PDB entry 9HGD | X-ray diffraction, 1.50 A resolution | chains A and B

# Chain A
Name: Gamma-aminobutyric acid receptor-associated protein
Organism: Homo sapiens
UniProtKB: O95166 (GBRAP_HUMAN); residues 1-117 here = UniProt positions 1-117
Chain sequence (119 residues; row label = number of the first residue in the row; numbers below 1 keep their minus sign (Gly-1 is residue -1)):
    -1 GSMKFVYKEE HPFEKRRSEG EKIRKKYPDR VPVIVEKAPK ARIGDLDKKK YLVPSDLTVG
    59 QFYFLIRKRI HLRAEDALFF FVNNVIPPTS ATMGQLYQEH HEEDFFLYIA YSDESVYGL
Differences from the reference sequence: expression tag (-1 to 0)
Curated features (UniProtKB/Swiss-Prot):
  - region: Met1 to Arg22 (Interaction with beta-tubulin), Ala36 to Ile68 (Interaction with GABRG2), Lys48 to Leu50 (Interaction with LIR (LC3 nteracting Region) motif of ATG3)
  - site: Glu17 (Interaction with LIR (LC3 nteracting Region) motif of ATG3), Arg28 (Interaction with LIR (LC3 nteracting Region) motif of ATG3), Gly116, Leu117 (Cleavage)
  - lipidation: Gly116 (Phosphatidylethanolamine amidated glycine)

# Chain B
Name: GAB_D23
Chain sequence (13 residues; row label = number of the first residue in the row):
     1 LEDGWVDIET GKE
Covalently attached groups: covalent link Leu1-Glu13
What the authors report for this chain:
  - conformationally variable residues (loop rearrangement): Leu1 to Gly4

# Interface between chain A and chain B
Pairs across the interface - 34 pairs, chain A then chain B:
  Glu17(A) with Asp3(B); Trp5(B), hydrogen bond
  Lys20(A) with Asp3(B), salt bridge
  Ile21(A) with Asp3(B); Trp5(B)
  Lys24(A) with Glu2(B), salt bridge; Asp3(B), salt bridge
  Tyr25(A) with Leu1(B); Glu2(B), hydrogen bond
  Arg28(A) with Asp7(B), salt bridge
  Pro30(A) with Trp5(B), hydrophobic
  Val31(A) with Trp5(B)
  Ile32(A) with Trp5(B), hydrophobic
  Lys46(A) with Val6(B); Glu13(B), salt bridge
  Lys48(A) with Asp3(B), hydrogen bond (side chain-backbone); Trp5(B); Val6(B), hydrogen bond (backbone-backbone)
  Tyr49(A) with Trp5(B); Val6(B); Ile8(B), hydrophobic
  Leu50(A) with Leu1(B), hydrophobic; Trp5(B), hydrophobic; Val6(B), hydrogen bond (backbone-backbone); Asp7(B); Ile8(B), hydrogen bond (backbone-backbone)
  Val51(A) with Ile8(B), hydrophobic
  Pro52(A) with Ile8(B)
  Leu55(A) with Glu9(B)
  Phe60(A) with Ile8(B), hydrophobic
  Leu63(A) with Ile8(B), hydrophobic
  Ile64(A) with Ile8(B), hydrophobic
  Arg67(A) with Ile8(B)
  Phe104(A) with Trp5(B), hydrophobic
Interface residues without a listed pair, chain B (10 interface residues in all): Gly4
From the paper, about this interface:
  - interface residues, chain B: Trp5(B), Ile8(B)

# In short
The interface between chain A and chain B involves 21 residues on one side and 10 on the other; the contacts
include 6 hydrogen bonds and 5 salt bridges. Among the polar pairs are Lys20(A)-Asp3(B), Lys24(A)-Glu2(B) and
Lys24(A)-Asp3(B). The paper reports interface residues Trp5(B) and Ile8(B); conformational variability at
Leu1(B).
Chain A is Gamma-aminobutyric acid receptor-associated protein (Homo sapiens) and chain B is GAB_D23; the
structure, Crystal structure of human GABARAP in complex with cyclic peptide GAB_D23, was determined by X-ray
diffraction, deposited together with 9HGC, 9CDT and 9CDU.
